PDB entry 8KEE | electron microscopy, 3.26 A resolution | chains A and X of the 36 polymer chains in the assembly

Chain A:
Protein: sheath
Organism: unclassified Caudoviricetes
Amino-acid sequence (506 residues; each row starts with the number of its first residue):
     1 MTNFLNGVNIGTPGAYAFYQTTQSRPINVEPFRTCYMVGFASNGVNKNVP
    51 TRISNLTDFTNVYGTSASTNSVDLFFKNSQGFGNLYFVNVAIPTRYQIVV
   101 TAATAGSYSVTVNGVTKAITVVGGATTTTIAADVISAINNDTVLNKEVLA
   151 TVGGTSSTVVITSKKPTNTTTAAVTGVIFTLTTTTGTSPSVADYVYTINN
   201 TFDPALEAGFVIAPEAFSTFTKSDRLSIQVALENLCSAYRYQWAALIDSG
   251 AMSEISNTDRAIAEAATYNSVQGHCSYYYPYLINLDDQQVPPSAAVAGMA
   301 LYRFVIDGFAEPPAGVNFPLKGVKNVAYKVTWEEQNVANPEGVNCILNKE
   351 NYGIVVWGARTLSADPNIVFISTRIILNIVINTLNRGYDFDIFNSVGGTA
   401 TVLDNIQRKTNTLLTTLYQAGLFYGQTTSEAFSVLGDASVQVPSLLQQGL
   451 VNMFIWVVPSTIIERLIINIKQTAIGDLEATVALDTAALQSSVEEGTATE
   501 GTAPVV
Not modelled in the structure: 1, 506

Chain X:
Protein: tube
Organism: unclassified Caudoviricetes
Amino-acid sequence (167 residues; each row starts with the number of its first residue):
     1 MAVSKRPFSINSFAVNLNIGNFVDARYWSKCSKIEKTYNTGEYSDGQSNI
    51 IYTLPGAIKYPEVVLSKAFSPGDEELINRLIAVNSDPIAWVTVFIQPMYR
   101 DGYYNVPQGGKIILEFCTVARATPINEIDTIGSNAAMFECALNPSRIRSD
   151 GGNINWWSEPAAQVAEF
Not modelled in the structure: 164-167

How chain A and chain X interact:
Contacting residue pairs - 6 pairs, chain A then chain X:
  Gln426(A) with Tyr103(X)
  Thr486(A) with Gly151(X); Gly152(X); Asn153(X)
  Gln490(A) with Gly152(X); Asn153(X), hydrogen bond
Also at the interface, not in a pair above, chain A (7 interface residues in all): Thr427, Gly476, Val482, Ala487
Also at the interface, not in a pair above, chain X (6 interface residues in all): Asp150, Gln163

Overview:
Chain A and chain X form an interface of 7 and 6 residues respectively; the contacts include 1 hydrogen bond.
Its one hydrogen-bonded contact is Gln490(A)-Asn153(X).
Chain A is sheath and chain X is tube, both from unclassified Caudoviricetes; the structure, Cyanophage A-1(L)
sheath-tube, was determined by electron microscopy (same publication as 8KEA, 8KEC, 8KEF and 8KEG).
